Entry 6OCP (X-ray diffraction, 2.35 A resolution); this record covers chains C and G of the 18 polymer chains in the assembly.

[Chain C (and G)]
Molecule: BTB/POZ domain-containing protein KCTD16
From: Homo sapiens
Notes: chain G of this document is another copy of the same molecule, construct and numbering; everything in this record applies to it too
Reference sequence: Q68DU8 (KCD16_HUMAN); numbering as in UniProt (aligned over 22-134)
Amino-acid sequence (113 residues; numbered 22 to 134; the number before each row is that of its first residue):
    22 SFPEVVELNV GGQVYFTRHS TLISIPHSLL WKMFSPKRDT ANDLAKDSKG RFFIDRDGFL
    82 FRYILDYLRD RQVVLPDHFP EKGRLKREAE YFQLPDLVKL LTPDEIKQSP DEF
Unresolved in the structure: 22, 59-64, 124-134 (chain G: 58-64, 126-134)
Swiss-Prot annotation at these positions:
  - modified residue: Tyr112 (Phosphotyrosine), Ser130 (Phosphoserine)
Reported in the primary citation:
  - self-association interface (contacts with another copy of this molecule); pairs are residue here / residue on that copy: Asp91-Arg108
  - mutagenesis - D76R, R77D, D78R, R105D: decreased expression
  - mutagenesis - D76R (13.4 kDa): abolished binding to BTB/POZ domain-containing protein KCTD16 (chain C)
  - mutagenesis - D76R: abolished signaling in response to baclofen

[Chain C / chain G interface]
Pairs across the interface (6):
  Lys53(C) - His48(G)  hydrogen bond (side chain-backbone)
  Lys53(C) - Lys53(G)
  Lys53(C) - Gln114(G)  hydrogen bond
  Met54(C) - His48(G)
  Arg108(C) - Asp117(G)  salt bridge
  Gln114(C) - Pro116(G)
Other interface residues (no listed pair), chain C (7 interface residues in all): Leu50, Leu65, Tyr112
Other interface residues (no listed pair), chain G (6 interface residues in all): Arg92

[In short]
The interface between chain C and chain G involves 7 residues on one side and 6 on the other, with 2 hydrogen
bonds and 1 salt bridge. Polar contacts include Arg108(C)-Asp117(G), Lys53(C)-His48(G) and Lys53(C)-Gln114(G).
From the paper: D76R, R77D and D78R of chain C, among others, reduce expression; a self-association interface
involving Asp91(C).
Chain C and chain G are both BTB/POZ domain-containing protein KCTD16 (Homo sapiens); the structure, Crystal
structure of a human GABAB receptor peptide bound to KCTD16 T1, was determined by X-ray diffraction, deposited
together with 6OCR and 6OCT.
